8UWL - chains C and D of the 5 polymer chains in the assembly; structure by electron microscopy, 2.80 A resolution.

Chain C:
Protein: Guanine nucleotide-binding protein G(I)/G(S)/G(T) subunit beta-1
From: Homo sapiens
UniProtKB: P62873 (GBB1_HUMAN); residues 1-340 here = UniProt positions 1-340
Chain sequence (340 residues; numbered 1 to 340; the number before each row is that of its first residue):
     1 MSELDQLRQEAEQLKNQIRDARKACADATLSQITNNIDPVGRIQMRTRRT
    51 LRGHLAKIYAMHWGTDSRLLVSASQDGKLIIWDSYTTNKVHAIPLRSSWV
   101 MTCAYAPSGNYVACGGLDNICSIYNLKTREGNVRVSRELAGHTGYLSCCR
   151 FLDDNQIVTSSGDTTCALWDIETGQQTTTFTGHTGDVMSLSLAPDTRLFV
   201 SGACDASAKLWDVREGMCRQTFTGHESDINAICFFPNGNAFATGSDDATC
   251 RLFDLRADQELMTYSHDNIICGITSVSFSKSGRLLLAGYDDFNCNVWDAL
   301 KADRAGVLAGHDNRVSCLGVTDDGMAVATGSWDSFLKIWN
Not modelled in the structure: 1-2
Swiss-Prot annotation at these positions:
  - modified residue: Ser2 (N-acetylserine), His266 (Phosphohistidine)
  - natural variant: Leu30 (L30F: In MRD42; uncertain significance), Arg52 (R52G: In MRD42), Gly64 (G64V: In MRD42), Asp76 (D76E: In MRD42; D76G: In MRD42), Gly77 (G77S: In MRD42), Lys78 (K78R: In MRD42), Ile80 (I80N: In MRD42; I80T: In MRD42), His91 (H91R: In MRD42; uncertain significance), Ala92 (A92T: In MRD42), Pro94 (P94S: In MRD42), Leu95 (L95P: In MRD42), Arg96 (R96L: In MRD42), 5 further natural variant entries in UniProt

Chain D:
Protein: Guanine nucleotide-binding protein G(I)/G(S)/G(O) subunit gamma-2
From: Homo sapiens
UniProtKB: P59768 (GBG2_HUMAN); residue numbers follow UniProt; this construct covers 1-71
Chain sequence (71 residues; each row starts with the number of its first residue):
     1 MASNNTASIAQARKLVEQLKMEANIDRIKVSKAAADLMAYCEAHAKEDPL
    51 LTPVPASENPFREKKFFCAIL
Not modelled in the structure: 1-8, 62-71
Swiss-Prot annotation at these positions:
  - modified residue: Ala2 (N-acetylalanine), Cys68 (Cysteine methyl ester)
  - lipidation: Cys68 (S-geranylgeranyl cysteine)

Interface between chain C and chain D:
Pairs across the interface (41; chain C residue first):
  Leu7(C) - Ala12(D)  hydrophobic
  Glu10(C) - Val16(D)
  Ala11(C) - Leu19(D)  hydrophobic
  Leu14(C) - Leu19(D)  hydrophobic
  Leu14(C) - Lys20(D)
  Cys25(C) - Ile28(D)
  Cys25(C) - Lys29(D)
  Cys25(C) - Val30(D)  hydrogen bond (backbone-backbone)
  Asp27(C) - Val30(D)  hydrogen bond (side chain-backbone)
  Asp27(C) - Ser31(D)  hydrogen bond
  Ala28(C) - Val30(D)
  Ile33(C) - Met38(D)  hydrophobic
  Val40(C) - Leu51(D)  hydrophobic
  Arg49(C) - Phe61(D)
  Ser84(C) - Phe61(D)
  Tyr85(C) - Pro60(D)
  Tyr85(C) - Phe61(D)  hydrophobic
  Cys218(C) - Gln18(D)  hydrogen bond (backbone-side chain)
  Arg219(C) - Glu22(D)
  Arg219(C) - Ile25(D)
  Thr221(C) - Glu22(D)  hydrogen bond
  Pro236(C) - Tyr40(D)
  Asn237(C) - Tyr40(D)
  Asp254(C) - Ala33(D)
  Arg256(C) - Arg27(D)
  Arg256(C) - Ile28(D)
  Ala257(C) - Ile28(D)
  Asp258(C) - Arg27(D)  salt bridge
  Gln259(C) - Val30(D)
  Ser279(C) - Asp48(D)  hydrogen bond
  Lys280(C) - Asp48(D)
  Ser281(C) - Tyr40(D)
  Ser281(C) - Cys41(D)
  Ser281(C) - His44(D)
  Ser281(C) - Asp48(D)  hydrogen bond
  Leu284(C) - Leu51(D)  hydrophobic
  Gly324(C) - Pro49(D)
  Gly324(C) - Leu50(D)
  Met325(C) - Leu50(D)
  Ala326(C) - Phe61(D)  hydrophobic
  Asn340(C) - Asn59(D)  hydrogen bond
Also at the interface, not in a pair above, chain C (47 interface residues in all): Lys15, Gln17, Ile18, Ala21, Ala26, Leu30, Ile37, Arg48, Gln220, Phe235, Ala240, Leu261, Gly282, Arg283, Asp323, Val327, Ile338
Also at the interface, not in a pair above, chain D (31 interface residues in all): Ala23, Asp26, Ala34, Asp36, Leu37, Glu47, Val54

Summary:
47 residues of chain C face 31 of chain D across their interface; the contacts include 8 hydrogen bonds and 1
salt bridge. Among the polar pairs are Asp258(C)-Arg27(D), Asp27(C)-Val30(D) and Asp27(C)-Ser31(D).
Here chain C is Guanine nucleotide-binding protein G(I)/G(S)/G(T) subunit beta-1 and chain D is Guanine
nucleotide-binding protein G(I)/G(S)/G(O) subunit gamma-2, both from Homo sapiens. Entry 8UWL (5-HT2AR bound
to Lisuride in complex with a mini-Gq protein and an active-state stabilizing single-chain variable ...) was
determined by electron microscopy (same publication as 8V6U).
